Entry 1FOB (X-ray diffraction, 1.80 A resolution); this record covers chain A.

# Chain A
Name: Beta-1,4-galactanase
Organism: Aspergillus aculeatus
Notes: EC 3.2.1.89
UniProt: P48842 (GANA_ASPAC); residues 1-334 here correspond to UniProt positions 17-350 (UniProt number = residue number + 16)
Amino-acid sequence (334 residues; row label = number of the first residue in the row):
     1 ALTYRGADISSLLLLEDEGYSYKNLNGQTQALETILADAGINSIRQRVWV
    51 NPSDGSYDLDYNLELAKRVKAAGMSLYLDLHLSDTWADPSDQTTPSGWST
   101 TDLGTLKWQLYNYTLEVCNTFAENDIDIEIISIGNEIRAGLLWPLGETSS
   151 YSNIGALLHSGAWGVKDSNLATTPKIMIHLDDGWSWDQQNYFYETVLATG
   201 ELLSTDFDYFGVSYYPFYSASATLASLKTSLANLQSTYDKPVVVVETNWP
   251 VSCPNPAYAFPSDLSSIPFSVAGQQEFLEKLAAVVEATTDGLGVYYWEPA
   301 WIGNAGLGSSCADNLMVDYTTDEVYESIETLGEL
UniProt features mapped onto this chain:
  - active site: Glu-136 (Proton donor), Glu-246 (Nucleophile)
  - glycosylation: Asn-112 (N-linked (GlcNAc...) asparagine)
Cystine bridges: Cys-253/Cys-311

# Summary
From UniProt: active-site residues Glu-136 and Glu-246.
Chain A is Beta-1,4-galactanase (Aspergillus aculeatus); the structure, Crystal structure of
beta-1,4-galactanase from aspergillus aculeatus at 100K, was determined by X-ray diffraction (same publication
as 1FHL).
